Entry 8R6P (electron microscopy, 3.16 A resolution); this record covers chains A and C of the 10 polymer chains in the assembly.

Chain A:
Molecule: DNA-directed RNA polymerase subunit alpha
Source organism: Mycolicibacterium smegmatis MC2 155
Notes: EC 2.7.7.6
UniProt: A0QSL8 (RPOA_MYCS2); residue numbers follow UniProt; this construct covers 1-350
Amino-acid sequence (350 residues; numbered 1 to 350; the number before each row is that of its first residue):
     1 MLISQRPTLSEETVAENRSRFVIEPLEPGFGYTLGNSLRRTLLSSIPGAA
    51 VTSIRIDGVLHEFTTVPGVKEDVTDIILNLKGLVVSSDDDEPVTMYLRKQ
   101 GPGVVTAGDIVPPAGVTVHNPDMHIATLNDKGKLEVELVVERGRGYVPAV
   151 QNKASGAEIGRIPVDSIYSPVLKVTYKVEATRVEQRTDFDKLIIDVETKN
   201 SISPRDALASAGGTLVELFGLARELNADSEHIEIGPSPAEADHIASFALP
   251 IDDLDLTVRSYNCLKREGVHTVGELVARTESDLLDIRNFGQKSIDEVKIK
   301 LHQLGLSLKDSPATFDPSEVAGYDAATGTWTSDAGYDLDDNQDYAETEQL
Not modelled in the structure: 227-350

Chain C:
Molecule: DNA-directed RNA polymerase subunit beta
Source organism: Mycolicibacterium smegmatis MC2 155
Notes: EC 2.7.7.6
UniProt: P60281 (RPOB_MYCS2); numbering as in UniProt (aligned over 1-1169)
Amino-acid sequence (1169 residues; row label = number of the first residue in the row):
     1 MLEGCILAVSSQSKSNAITNNSVPGAPNRVSFAKLREPLEVPGLLDVQTD
    51 SFEWLVGSDRWRQAAIDRGEENPVGGLEEVLAELSPIEDFSGSMSLSFSD
   101 PRFDEVKASVDECKDKDMTYAAPLFVTAEFINNNTGEIKSQTVFMGDFPM
   151 MTEKGTFIINGTERVVVSQLVRSPGVYFDETIDKSTEKTLHSVKVIPGRG
   201 AWLEFDVDKRDTVGVRIDRKRRQPVTVLLKALGWTNEQIVERFGFSEIMM
   251 GTLEKDTTSGTDEALLDIYRKLRPGEPPTKESAQTLLENLFFKEKRYDLA
   301 RVGRYKVNKKLGLNAGKPITSSTLTEEDVVATIEYLVRLHEGQTSMTVPG
   351 GVEVPVEVDDIDHFGNRRLRTVGELIQNQIRVGLSRMERVVRERMTTQDV
   401 EAITPQTLINIRPVVAAIKEFFGTSQLSQFMDQNNPLSGLTHKRRLSALG
   451 PGGLSRERAGLEVRDVHPSHYGRMCPIETPEGPNIGLIGSLSVYARVNPF
   501 GFIETPYRKVENGVVTDQIDYLTADEEDRHVVAQANSPTDENGRFTEDRV
   551 MVRKKGGEVEFVSADQVDYMDVSPRQMVSVATAMIPFLEHDDANRALMGA
   601 NMQRQAVPLVRSEAPLVGTGMELRAAIDAGDVVVADKTGVIEEVSADYIT
   651 VMADDGTRQSYRLRKFARSNHGTCANQRPIVDAGQRVEAGQVIADGPCTQ
   701 NGEMALGKNLLVAIMPWEGHNYEDAIILSNRLVEEDVLTSIHIEEHEIDA
   751 RDTKLGAEEITRDIPNVSDEVLADLDERGIVRIGAEVRDGDILVGKVTPK
   801 GETELTPEERLLRAIFGEKAREVRDTSLKVPHGESGKVIGIRVFSREDDD
   851 ELPAGVNELVRVYVAQKRKISDGDKLAGRHGNKGVIGKILPVEDMPFLPD
   901 GTPVDIILNTHGVPRRMNIGQILETHLGWVAKAGWNIDVAAGVPDWASKL
   951 PEELYSAPADSTVATPVFDGAQEGELAGLLGSTLPNRDGEVMVDADGKST
  1001 LFDGRSGEPFPYPVTVGYMYILKLHHLVDDKIHARSTGPYSMITQQPLGG
  1051 KAQFGGQRFGEMECWAMQAYGAAYTLQELLTIKSDDTVGRVKVYEAIVKG
  1101 ENIPEPGIPESFKVLLKELQSLCLNVEVLSSDGAAIEMRDGDDEDLERAA
  1151 ANLGINLSRNESASVEDLA
Not modelled in the structure: 1-20, 1131-1169

How chain A and chain C interact:
Pairs across the interface (67):
  Arg18(A) - Arg987(C)
  Arg18(A) - Asp988(C)  salt bridge
  Arg20(A) - Asp988(C)  salt bridge
  Tyr32(A) - Phe1002(C)  hydrophobic
  Tyr32(A) - Gly1007(C)
  Tyr32(A) - Glu1008(C)
  Tyr32(A) - Pro1009(C)
  Asn36(A) - Asp1003(C)
  Asn36(A) - Gly1004(C)  hydrogen bond (side chain-backbone)
  Asn36(A) - Arg1005(C)  hydrogen bond (side chain-backbone)
  Asn36(A) - Ser1006(C)
  Asn36(A) - Gly1007(C)
  Arg39(A) - Glu893(C)
  Arg39(A) - Phe897(C)
  Arg39(A) - Gly901(C)
  Arg40(A) - Glu893(C)  hydrogen bond (side chain-backbone)
  Arg40(A) - Asp894(C)  salt bridge
  Arg40(A) - Gly1004(C)  hydrogen bond (side chain-backbone)
  Arg40(A) - Arg1005(C)
  His61(A) - Gly784(C)
  His61(A) - Val838(C)
  His61(A) - Ile839(C)
  Glu62(A) - Lys867(C)  salt bridge
  Phe63(A) - Phe666(C)
  Phe63(A) - Ile741(C)  hydrophobic
  Phe63(A) - Ile839(C)  hydrophobic
  Phe63(A) - Ala865(C)
  Thr64(A) - Phe666(C)
  Thr65(A) - Asp647(C)  hydrogen bond
  Thr65(A) - Lys665(C)
  Val69(A) - Ala646(C)  hydrogen bond (backbone-backbone)
  Lys70(A) - Val644(C)
  Lys70(A) - Ala646(C)
  Lys70(A) - Pro679(C)
  Lys70(A) - Val681(C)  hydrogen bond (side chain-backbone)
  Asp72(A) - Phe666(C)
  Asp72(A) - Asn676(C)  hydrogen bond
  Thr74(A) - Val610(C)
  Thr74(A) - Phe666(C)
  Asp75(A) - Arg678(C)  salt bridge
  Leu78(A) - Arg611(C)
  Lys81(A) - Glu734(C)  hydrogen bond (side chain-backbone)
  Lys81(A) - Asp736(C)  salt bridge
  Asn129(A) - Val644(C)
  Lys131(A) - Glu643(C)  salt bridge
  Lys131(A) - Tyr648(C)  hydrogen bond
  Tyr146(A) - Glu734(C)
  Tyr146(A) - Lys869(C)
  Gln151(A) - Glu786(C)
  Asn152(A) - Glu786(C)  hydrogen bond (backbone-side chain)
  Asn152(A) - Lys837(C)
  Lys153(A) - Asp774(C)  salt bridge
  Lys153(A) - Glu786(C)
  Ile159(A) - Asp774(C)
  Ile159(A) - Ala785(C)  hydrophobic
  Arg161(A) - Lys837(C)
  Asp165(A) - Lys869(C)  salt bridge
  Lys173(A) - Asp900(C)
  Lys173(A) - Thr902(C)  hydrogen bond
  Val174(A) - Gly901(C)
  Thr175(A) - Pro899(C)  hydrogen bond (side chain-backbone)
  Thr175(A) - Asp900(C)
  Thr175(A) - Gly901(C)  hydrogen bond (side chain-backbone)
  Tyr176(A) - Phe897(C)
  Tyr176(A) - Phe1002(C)
  Tyr176(A) - Gly1007(C)  hydrogen bond (side chain-backbone)
  Glu197(A) - Arg987(C)  salt bridge
Also at the interface, not in a pair above, chain A (39 interface residues in all): Thr33, Leu43, Ser44, Leu60, Gly68, Asn79, Ile167
Also at the interface, not in a pair above, chain C (52 interface residues in all): Ser645, Asp682, Asn730, Val733, Arg782, Ile783, Asp791, Leu898, Pro903

In short:
The interface between chain A and chain C involves 39 residues on one side and 52 on the other, with 15
hydrogen bonds and 10 salt bridges. Among the polar pairs are Arg18(A)-Asp988(C), Arg20(A)-Asp988(C) and
Arg40(A)-Asp894(C).
Here chain A is DNA-directed RNA polymerase subunit alpha and chain C is DNA-directed RNA polymerase subunit
beta, both from Mycolicibacterium smegmatis MC2 155. Entry 8R6P (Mycobacterium smegnatis RNA polymerase
RP2-like transcription initiation complex with SigmaA, RbpA, HelD N-terminal domain and open ...) was
determined by electron microscopy (same publication as 8Q3I, 8QN8, 8QTI, 8QU6, 8R2M, 8R3M and 8R6R).
